4ATQ - chains C and D of the 4 polymer chains in the assembly; structure by X-ray diffraction, 2.75 A resolution.

# Chain C (and D)
Molecule: 4-aminobutyrate transaminase
From: Arthrobacter aurescens
Notes: EC 2.6.1.19; chain D of this document is another copy of the same molecule, construct and numbering; everything in this record applies to it too
Reference sequence: A1R958 (A1R958_ARTAT); residue numbers follow UniProt; this construct covers 1-456
Amino-acid sequence (456 residues; numbered 1 to 456; the number before each row is that of its first residue):
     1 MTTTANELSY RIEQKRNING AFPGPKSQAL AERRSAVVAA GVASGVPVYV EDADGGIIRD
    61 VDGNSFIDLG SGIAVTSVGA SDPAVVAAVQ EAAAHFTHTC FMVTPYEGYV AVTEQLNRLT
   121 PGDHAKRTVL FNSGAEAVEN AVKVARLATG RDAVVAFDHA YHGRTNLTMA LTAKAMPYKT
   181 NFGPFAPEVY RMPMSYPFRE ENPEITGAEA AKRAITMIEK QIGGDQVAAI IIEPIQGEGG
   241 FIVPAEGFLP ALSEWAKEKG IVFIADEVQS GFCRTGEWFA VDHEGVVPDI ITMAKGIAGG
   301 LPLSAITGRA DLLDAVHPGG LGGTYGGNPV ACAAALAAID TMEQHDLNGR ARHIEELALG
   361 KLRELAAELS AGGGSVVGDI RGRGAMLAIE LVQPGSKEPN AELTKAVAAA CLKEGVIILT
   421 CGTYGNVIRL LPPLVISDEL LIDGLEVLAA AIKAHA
Not modelled in the structure: 1-8, 370-374, 456 (chain D: 1-8, 369-374, 456)
Ligand contacts:
  - gamma-amino-butanoic acid / pyridoxal phosphate, molecule 1: Ile-73, Ser-133, Gly-134, Ala-135, Val-138, Tyr-161, His-162, Gly-163, Arg-164, Tyr-178, Glu-233, Glu-238, Asp-266, Val-268, Gln-269, Lys-295
  - gamma-amino-butanoic acid / pyridoxal phosphate, molecule 2: Met-102, Glu-136, Gly-323, Thr-324, Tyr-325
From the paper describing this entry:
  - binding site for gamma-amino-butanoic acid: Met-102, Arg-164, Gly-323

# Chain C / chain D interface
Contacting residue pairs (231; chain C residue first):
  Arg-11(C) / Ala-94(D)  hydrogen bond (side chain-backbone)
  Arg-11(C) / His-95(D)  hydrogen bond (side chain-backbone)
  Leu-30(C) / Glu-107(D)
  Arg-33(C) / Glu-107(D)  salt bridge
  Arg-33(C) / Glu-114(D)  salt bridge
  Arg-34(C) / Phe-101(D)
  Arg-34(C) / Pro-105(D)
  Arg-34(C) / Val-110(D)
  Ser-35(C) / Arg-127(D)
  Ala-36(C) / Asn-117(D)
  Ala-36(C) / Lys-126(D)
  Ala-36(C) / Arg-127(D)  hydrogen bond (backbone-side chain)
  Val-37(C) / Thr-113(D)
  Val-37(C) / Glu-114(D)
  Val-37(C) / Asn-117(D)
  Val-37(C) / Arg-127(D)
  Val-37(C) / Thr-128(D)  hydrogen bond (backbone-backbone)
  Val-38(C) / Thr-113(D)
  Val-38(C) / Arg-127(D)
  Val-38(C) / Thr-128(D)
  Ala-39(C) / Arg-127(D)
  Ala-39(C) / Thr-128(D)  hydrogen bond (backbone-backbone)
  Ala-39(C) / Val-129(D)  hydrophobic
  Ala-39(C) / Leu-313(D)
  Ala-39(C) / Asp-314(D)
  Ala-40(C) / Asp-314(D)  hydrogen bond (backbone-side chain)
  Gly-41(C) / Val-316(D)
  Gly-41(C) / Pro-318(D)
  Gly-41(C) / Gly-319(D)  hydrogen bond (backbone-backbone)
  Val-42(C) / Phe-101(D)  hydrophobic
  Val-42(C) / Val-129(D)  hydrophobic
  Ala-43(C) / Met-102(D)
  Ser-44(C) / Phe-101(D)  hydrogen bond (side chain-backbone)
  Ser-44(C) / Met-102(D)
  Ser-44(C) / Val-103(D)
  Ser-44(C) / Pro-105(D)
  Gly-45(C) / Met-102(D)  hydrogen bond (backbone-backbone)
  Gly-45(C) / Val-103(D)  hydrogen bond (backbone-backbone)
  Val-46(C) / Val-103(D)  hydrogen bond (backbone-backbone)
  Val-46(C) / Pro-105(D)
  Val-48(C) / Thr-104(D)
  Val-48(C) / Pro-105(D)
  Tyr-49(C) / Pro-105(D)
  Tyr-49(C) / Tyr-106(D)
  Val-50(C) / Thr-99(D)
  Val-50(C) / Thr-104(D)
  Val-50(C) / Pro-105(D)  hydrogen bond (backbone-backbone)
  Val-50(C) / Tyr-106(D)  hydrophobic
  Glu-51(C) / His-95(D)  hydrogen bond (backbone-side chain)
  Glu-51(C) / Phe-96(D)
  Asp-52(C) / His-95(D)  salt bridge
  Ala-53(C) / His-95(D)  hydrogen bond (backbone-backbone)
  Ala-53(C) / Phe-96(D)  hydrophobic
  Ile-58(C) / Thr-104(D)
  Gly-72(C) / His-98(D)  hydrogen bond (backbone-side chain)
  Gly-72(C) / Thr-99(D)
  Gly-72(C) / Cys-100(D)
  Ile-73(C) / Cys-100(D)  hydrophobic
  Ile-73(C) / Val-103(D)  hydrophobic
  Val-75(C) / His-98(D)
  Val-75(C) / Thr-324(D)
  Thr-76(C) / His-98(D)
  Ala-80(C) / Phe-96(D)
  Ala-80(C) / Thr-97(D)  hydrogen bond (backbone-backbone)
  Ala-80(C) / His-98(D)
  Ser-81(C) / Ala-94(D)  hydrogen bond (side chain-backbone)
  Ser-81(C) / His-95(D)
  Val-86(C) / Ala-93(D)
  Val-86(C) / Ala-94(D)  hydrophobic
  Val-89(C) / Val-89(D)  hydrophobic
  Val-89(C) / Ala-93(D)  hydrophobic
  Gln-90(C) / Gln-90(D)  hydrogen bond (side chain-backbone)
  Gln-90(C) / Ala-94(D)
  Ala-93(C) / Val-86(D)
  Ala-93(C) / Val-89(D)  hydrophobic
  Ala-94(C) / Arg-11(D)  hydrogen bond (backbone-side chain)
  Ala-94(C) / Ser-81(D)  hydrogen bond (backbone-side chain)
  His-95(C) / Arg-11(D)  hydrogen bond (backbone-side chain)
  His-95(C) / Glu-51(D)
  His-95(C) / Asp-52(D)  salt bridge
  His-95(C) / Ala-53(D)  hydrogen bond (backbone-backbone)
  His-95(C) / Ser-81(D)
  Phe-96(C) / Val-50(D)
  Phe-96(C) / Glu-51(D)
  Phe-96(C) / Ala-53(D)  hydrophobic
  Phe-96(C) / Ala-80(D)
  Thr-97(C) / Ala-80(D)  hydrogen bond (backbone-backbone)
  Thr-97(C) / Gly-299(D)  hydrogen bond (side chain-backbone)
  Thr-97(C) / Gly-300(D)
  Thr-97(C) / Leu-301(D)
  His-98(C) / Gly-72(D)  hydrogen bond (side chain-backbone)
  His-98(C) / Val-75(D)
  His-98(C) / Thr-76(D)
  His-98(C) / Ala-80(D)
  His-98(C) / Gly-300(D)
  Thr-99(C) / Val-50(D)
  Thr-99(C) / Gly-72(D)
  Cys-100(C) / Gly-72(D)
  Cys-100(C) / Ile-73(D)  hydrophobic
  Phe-101(C) / Arg-34(D)
  Phe-101(C) / Val-42(D)  hydrophobic
  Phe-101(C) / Ser-44(D)  hydrogen bond (backbone-side chain)
  Met-102(C) / Ala-43(D)
  Met-102(C) / Ser-44(D)
  Met-102(C) / Gly-45(D)  hydrogen bond (backbone-backbone)
  Val-103(C) / Ser-44(D)
  Val-103(C) / Gly-45(D)  hydrogen bond (backbone-backbone)
  Val-103(C) / Val-46(D)  hydrogen bond (backbone-backbone)
  Val-103(C) / Ile-73(D)  hydrophobic
  Val-103(C) / Leu-419(D)  hydrophobic
  Thr-104(C) / Val-48(D)
  Thr-104(C) / Val-50(D)
  Thr-104(C) / Ile-58(D)
  Pro-105(C) / Arg-34(D)
  Pro-105(C) / Ser-44(D)
  Pro-105(C) / Val-46(D)
  Pro-105(C) / Val-48(D)
  Pro-105(C) / Tyr-49(D)
  Pro-105(C) / Val-50(D)  hydrogen bond (backbone-backbone)
  Tyr-106(C) / Tyr-49(D)
  Glu-107(C) / Leu-30(D)
  Glu-107(C) / Arg-33(D)  salt bridge
  Tyr-109(C) / Val-38(D)  hydrophobic
  Val-110(C) / Arg-34(D)
  Thr-113(C) / Val-37(D)
  Thr-113(C) / Val-38(D)
  Glu-114(C) / Arg-33(D)  salt bridge
  Asn-117(C) / Val-37(D)
  Lys-126(C) / Ala-36(D)
  Arg-127(C) / Ser-35(D)  hydrogen bond (side chain-backbone)
  Arg-127(C) / Ala-36(D)  hydrogen bond (side chain-backbone)
  Arg-127(C) / Val-37(D)
  Arg-127(C) / Val-38(D)
  Arg-127(C) / Ala-39(D)
  Thr-128(C) / Val-37(D)  hydrogen bond (backbone-backbone)
  Thr-128(C) / Val-38(D)
  Thr-128(C) / Ala-39(D)  hydrogen bond (backbone-backbone)
  Val-129(C) / Ala-39(D)  hydrophobic
  Val-129(C) / Val-42(D)  hydrophobic
  Asn-132(C) / Tyr-325(D)
  Ser-133(C) / Glu-136(D)  hydrogen bond
  Glu-136(C) / Ser-133(D)  hydrogen bond
  Glu-139(C) / Thr-165(D)
  Glu-139(C) / Asn-166(D)  hydrogen bond (side chain-backbone)
  Lys-143(C) / Arg-164(D)  hydrogen bond (side chain-backbone)
  Lys-143(C) / Met-169(D)
  Lys-143(C) / Phe-182(D)
  Arg-146(C) / Asn-166(D)
  Arg-146(C) / Asn-181(D)
  Arg-146(C) / Gly-183(D)
  Arg-146(C) / Pro-184(D)
  Leu-147(C) / Asn-181(D)  hydrogen bond (backbone-backbone)
  Leu-147(C) / Phe-182(D)  hydrophobic
  Asp-152(C) / Pro-184(D)
  Arg-164(C) / Lys-143(D)  hydrogen bond (backbone-side chain)
  Arg-164(C) / Gly-319(D)  hydrogen bond (side chain-backbone)
  Arg-164(C) / Gly-320(D)  hydrogen bond (side chain-backbone)
  Arg-164(C) / Leu-321(D)
  Arg-164(C) / Gly-322(D)
  Arg-164(C) / Gly-323(D)
  Thr-165(C) / Glu-139(D)
  Asn-166(C) / Glu-139(D)  hydrogen bond (backbone-side chain)
  Asn-166(C) / Leu-167(D)
  Asn-166(C) / Ala-186(D)
  Leu-167(C) / Asn-166(D)
  Met-169(C) / Lys-143(D)
  Met-176(C) / His-317(D)
  Pro-177(C) / His-317(D)  hydrogen bond (backbone-side chain)
  Pro-177(C) / Pro-318(D)
  Pro-177(C) / Gly-319(D)
  Pro-177(C) / Gly-320(D)
  Thr-180(C) / Leu-147(D)
  Thr-180(C) / His-317(D)
  Asn-181(C) / Arg-146(D)
  Asn-181(C) / Leu-147(D)
  Phe-182(C) / Lys-143(D)
  Phe-182(C) / Leu-147(D)  hydrophobic
  Phe-182(C) / Val-316(D)  hydrophobic
  Phe-182(C) / His-317(D)
  Phe-182(C) / Gly-320(D)
  Gly-183(C) / Arg-146(D)
  Pro-184(C) / Arg-146(D)
  Pro-184(C) / Asp-152(D)
  Pro-184(C) / Pro-187(D)  hydrophobic
  Phe-185(C) / Pro-187(D)
  Ala-186(C) / Asn-166(D)
  Pro-187(C) / Pro-184(D)  hydrophobic
  Pro-187(C) / Phe-185(D)
  Ala-294(C) / Tyr-325(D)
  Lys-295(C) / Thr-324(D)  hydrogen bond
  Lys-295(C) / Tyr-325(D)  hydrogen bond (backbone-side chain)
  Ile-297(C) / Tyr-325(D)
  Gly-299(C) / Thr-97(D)  hydrogen bond (backbone-side chain)
  Gly-300(C) / Thr-97(D)
  Gly-300(C) / His-98(D)
  Gly-300(C) / Asn-328(D)  hydrogen bond (backbone-side chain)
  Leu-301(C) / Thr-97(D)
  Leu-301(C) / Tyr-325(D)  hydrogen bond (backbone-side chain)
  Pro-302(C) / Tyr-325(D)  hydrophobic
  Pro-302(C) / Asn-328(D)
  Leu-303(C) / Tyr-325(D)  hydrogen bond (backbone-side chain)
  Leu-313(C) / Ala-39(D)  hydrophobic
  Asp-314(C) / Ala-39(D)
  Asp-314(C) / Ala-40(D)  hydrogen bond (side chain-backbone)
  Val-316(C) / Gly-41(D)
  Val-316(C) / Phe-182(D)  hydrophobic
  His-317(C) / Pro-177(D)  hydrogen bond (side chain-backbone)
  His-317(C) / Thr-180(D)
  His-317(C) / Phe-182(D)
  Pro-318(C) / Gly-41(D)
  Pro-318(C) / Pro-177(D)
  Gly-319(C) / Gly-41(D)  hydrogen bond (backbone-backbone)
  Gly-319(C) / Arg-164(D)  hydrogen bond (backbone-side chain)
  Gly-319(C) / Pro-177(D)
  Gly-320(C) / Arg-164(D)  hydrogen bond (backbone-side chain)
  Gly-320(C) / Pro-177(D)
  Gly-320(C) / Phe-182(D)
  Leu-321(C) / Arg-164(D)
  Gly-322(C) / Arg-164(D)
  Gly-323(C) / Arg-164(D)
  Thr-324(C) / Val-75(D)
  Thr-324(C) / Lys-295(D)  hydrogen bond
  Tyr-325(C) / Asn-132(D)
  Tyr-325(C) / Ala-294(D)
  Tyr-325(C) / Lys-295(D)  hydrogen bond (side chain-backbone)
  Tyr-325(C) / Ile-297(D)
  Tyr-325(C) / Leu-301(D)
  Tyr-325(C) / Pro-302(D)  hydrophobic
  Tyr-325(C) / Leu-303(D)  hydrogen bond (side chain-backbone)
  Asn-328(C) / Gly-300(D)  hydrogen bond (side chain-backbone)
  Asn-328(C) / Pro-302(D)
Also at the interface, not in a pair above, chain C (107 interface residues in all): Val-85, Ala-111, Ala-135, Glu-188, Val-330, Ile-417, Leu-419
Also at the interface, not in a pair above, chain D (106 interface residues in all): Val-85, Tyr-109, Ala-111, Met-176, Glu-188, Val-330, Ile-417

# In short
107 residues of chain C face 106 of chain D across their interface; the contacts include 59 hydrogen bonds and
6 salt bridges. Among the polar pairs are Arg-33(C)/Glu-107(D), Arg-33(C)/Glu-114(D) and Asp-52(C)/His-95(D).
Ligands of chain C: gamma-amino-butanoic acid / pyridoxal phosphate. From the paper: a binding site for
gamma-amino-butanoic acid at Met-102(C), Arg-164(C) and Gly-323(C).
Both chains are 4-aminobutyrate transaminase (Arthrobacter aurescens). Entry 4ATQ (GABA-transaminase A1R958 in
complex with external aldimine PLP-GABA adduct) was determined by X-ray diffraction (same publication as
4ATP).
